6X96 - chains A and B of the 12 polymer chains in the assembly; structure by electron microscopy, 3.40 A resolution.

[Chain A]
Name: BG505 HIV-1 Env gp120
Source organism: Human immunodeficiency virus 1
UniProt: Q2N0S6 (Q2N0S6_9HIV1); the construct lacks a stretch of the UniProt sequence and is renumbered around it, so the offset changes along the chain: 31-141 = UniProt 30-140; 150-185 = UniProt 141-176; 188-309 = UniProt 187-308; 312-323 = UniProt 309-320; 2 more segments
Sequence (516 residues; each row starts with the number of its first residue; note: 13 numbers in that range are skipped by the numbering (no residue carries them; nothing is unmodelled there); a row labelled like 185A-185J holds insertion residues (185A, then the next letters in order); numbers below 1 keep their minus sign (Met-4 is residue -4)):
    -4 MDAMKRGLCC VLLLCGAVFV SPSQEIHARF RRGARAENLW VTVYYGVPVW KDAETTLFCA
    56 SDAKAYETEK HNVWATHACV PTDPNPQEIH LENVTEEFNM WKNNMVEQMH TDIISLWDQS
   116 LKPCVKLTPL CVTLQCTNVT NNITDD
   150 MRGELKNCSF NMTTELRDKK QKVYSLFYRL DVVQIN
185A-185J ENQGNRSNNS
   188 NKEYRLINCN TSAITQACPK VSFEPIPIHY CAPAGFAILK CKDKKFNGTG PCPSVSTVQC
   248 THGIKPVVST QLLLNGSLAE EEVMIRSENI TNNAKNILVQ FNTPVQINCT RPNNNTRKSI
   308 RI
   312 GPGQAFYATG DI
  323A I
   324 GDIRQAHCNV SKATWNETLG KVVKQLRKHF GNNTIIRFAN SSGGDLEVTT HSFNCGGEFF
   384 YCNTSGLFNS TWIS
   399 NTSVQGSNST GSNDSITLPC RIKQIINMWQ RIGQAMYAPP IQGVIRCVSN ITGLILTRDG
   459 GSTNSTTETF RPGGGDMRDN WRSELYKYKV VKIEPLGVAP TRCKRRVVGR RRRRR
Disordered / not traced: -4 to 34, 58-64, 185A-185J, 399-411, 458-462, 504-513
Construct notes: expression tag (-4 to 30); engineered mutation Asn332 (Thr330 in Q2N0S6), Cys501 (Ala498 in Q2N0S6), Arg509 (Glu506 in Q2N0S6), Arg510 (Lys507 in Q2N0S6), Arg512 (Ala509 in Q2N0S6), Arg513 (Val510 in Q2N0S6)
Disulfides: Cys54-Cys74, Cys119-Cys205, Cys126-Cys196, Cys131-Cys157, Cys218-Cys247, Cys228-Cys239, Cys296-Cys331, Cys378-Cys445, Cys385-Cys418
Covalent attachments: N-acetylglucosamine (NAG) linked to Asn88, Asn133, Asn156, Asn160, Asn197, Asn234, Asn262, Asn295, Asn301, Asn332, Asn339, Asn363, Asn386, Asn392, Asn448

[Chain B]
Name: BG505 HIV-1 Env gp41
Source organism: Human immunodeficiency virus 1
UniProt: Q2N0S6 (Q2N0S6_9HIV1); residues 512-664 here correspond to UniProt positions 509-661 (UniProt number = residue number - 3)
Sequence (153 residues; row label = number of the first residue in the row):
   512 AVGIGAVFLG FLGAAGSTMG AASMTLTVQA RNLLSGIVQQ QSNLLRAPEA QQHLLKLTVW
   572 GIKQLQARVL AVERYLRDQQ LLGIWGCSGK LICCTNVPWN SSWSNRNLSE IWDNMTWLQW
   632 DKEISNYTQI IYGLLEESQN QQEKNEQDLL ALD
Disordered / not traced: 512-519, 547-567, 661-664
Construct notes: engineered mutation Pro559 (Ile556 in Q2N0S6), Cys605 (Thr602 in Q2N0S6)
Disulfides: Cys598-Cys604

[Chain A / chain B interface]
Pairs across the interface - 92 pairs, chain A then chain B:
  Trp35(A) - Thr606(B)
  Trp35(A) - Val608(B)
  Trp35(A) - Trp610(B)
  Val36(A) - Thr606(B)  hydrogen bond (backbone-backbone)
  Val36(A) - Val608(B)  hydrogen bond (backbone-backbone)
  Val36(A) - Pro609(B)
  Thr37(A) - Ile603(B)
  Thr37(A) - Cys604(B)
  Val38(A) - Trp596(B)  hydrophobic
  Val38(A) - Leu602(B)
  Val38(A) - Ile603(B)
  Val38(A) - Cys604(B)  hydrogen bond (backbone-backbone)
  Val38(A) - Leu646(B)  hydrophobic
  Tyr39(A) - Leu602(B)
  Tyr39(A) - Ile603(B)  hydrophobic
  Tyr39(A) - Trp623(B)
  Tyr39(A) - Trp628(B)  hydrophobic
  Tyr40(A) - Leu537(B)
  Tyr40(A) - Ala541(B)  hydrophobic
  Tyr40(A) - Leu544(B)
  Tyr40(A) - Gln590(B)  hydrogen bond
  Tyr40(A) - Leu593(B)  hydrophobic
  Tyr40(A) - Leu602(B)  hydrogen bond (backbone-backbone)
  Gly41(A) - Leu537(B)
  Gly41(A) - Gln540(B)  hydrogen bond (backbone-side chain)
  Val42(A) - Leu537(B)
  Val42(A) - Trp628(B)  hydrophobic
  Pro43(A) - Leu523(B)  hydrophobic
  Pro43(A) - Ala526(B)
  Val44(A) - Trp628(B)
  Val44(A) - Leu629(B)
  Trp45(A) - Ala526(B)  hydrophobic
  Trp45(A) - Leu629(B)
  Lys46(A) - Asp632(B)  salt bridge
  Thr50(A) - Leu581(B)
  Thr51(A) - Lys574(B)
  Leu52(A) - Lys574(B)
  Cys54(A) - Trp571(B)  hydrophobic
  Trp69(A) - Trp571(B)  hydrogen bond (backbone-side chain)
  Ala70(A) - Trp571(B)
  Ala73(A) - Thr569(B)
  Ala73(A) - Trp571(B)
  Val75(A) - Gln575(B)
  Ile84(A) - Leu520(B)
  Ile84(A) - Phe522(B)
  Leu86(A) - Leu523(B)
  Glu87(A) - Gly527(B)
  Asn88(A) - Gly527(B)
  Val89(A) - Gly527(B)
  Asp107(A) - Trp571(B)
  Asp107(A) - Lys574(B)  salt bridge
  Ser110(A) - Val570(B)
  Leu111(A) - Val570(B)  hydrophobic
  Leu111(A) - Trp571(B)  hydrophobic
  Gln114(A) - Thr569(B)  hydrogen bond
  Tyr217(A) - Trp571(B)
  Ala221(A) - Leu544(B)
  Ala221(A) - Leu545(B)
  Ala221(A) - Ser546(B)
  Ala221(A) - Ala582(B)
  Gly222(A) - Leu544(B)
  Gly222(A) - Arg585(B)
  Phe223(A) - Leu581(B)  hydrophobic
  Lys490(A) - Arg585(B)
  Ile491(A) - Leu523(B)  hydrophobic
  Ile491(A) - Arg585(B)  hydrogen bond (backbone-side chain)
  Pro493(A) - Leu544(B)  hydrophobic
  Pro493(A) - Asp589(B)
  Leu494(A) - Asp589(B)
  Leu494(A) - Leu592(B)  hydrophobic
  Leu494(A) - Leu593(B)  hydrophobic
  Leu494(A) - Tyr643(B)
  Val496(A) - Trp631(B)  hydrogen bond (backbone-side chain)
  Val496(A) - Ile635(B)
  Ala497(A) - Trp623(B)  hydrophobic
  Ala497(A) - Trp631(B)
  Pro498(A) - Trp610(B)  hydrophobic
  Pro498(A) - Leu619(B)
  Pro498(A) - Ile622(B)  hydrophobic
  Pro498(A) - Trp623(B)  hydrogen bond (backbone-side chain)
  Pro498(A) - Trp631(B)
  Thr499(A) - Leu619(B)
  Arg500(A) - Leu619(B)
  Cys501(A) - Cys605(B)  disulfide
  Lys502(A) - Cys605(B)
  Lys502(A) - Asn607(B)
  Arg503(A) - Trp596(B)  hydrogen bond (side chain-backbone)
  Arg503(A) - Gly597(B)
  Arg503(A) - Cys605(B)  hydrogen bond (side chain-backbone)
  Arg503(A) - Thr606(B)
  Arg503(A) - Asn607(B)  hydrogen bond (backbone-side chain)
  Arg503(A) - Gln650(B)  hydrogen bond
Other interface residues (no listed pair), chain A (52 interface residues in all): Phe53, Cys74, Ile215, Pro220, Ala224, Thr244, Glu492
Other interface residues (no listed pair), chain B (56 interface residues in all): Gly521, Gly524, Ala525, Met530, Asn543, Leu568, Ala578, Tyr586, Cys598, Lys601, Ile642
Inter-chain disulfides: Cys501(A)-Cys605(B)

[In short]
52 residues of chain A and 56 residues of chain B are in contact; the contacts include 1 disulfide bond, 15
hydrogen bonds and 2 salt bridges. Polar pairs include Lys46(A)-Asp632(B), Asp107(A)-Lys574(B) and
Tyr40(A)-Gln590(B).
Chain A is BG505 HIV-1 Env gp120 and chain B is BG505 HIV-1 Env gp41, both from Human immunodeficiency virus
1; the structure, Cryo-EM model of HIV-1 Env BG505 SOSIP.664 in complex with rabbit monoclonal antibody 10A
fragment antigen ..., was determined by electron microscopy.
